Entry 9FXS (electron microscopy, 4.20 A resolution (low resolution: residue-level contacts below are approximate; hydrogen-bond / salt-bridge calls are withheld)); this record covers chains B and C of the 4 polymer chains in the assembly.

Chain B:
Name: Fimbrin-like protein FimI
Organism: Escherichia coli
UniProtKB: P39264 (FIMI_ECOLI); residues 1-160 here correspond to UniProt positions 20-179 (UniProt number = residue number + 19)
Amino-acid sequence (160 residues; row label = number of the first residue in the row):
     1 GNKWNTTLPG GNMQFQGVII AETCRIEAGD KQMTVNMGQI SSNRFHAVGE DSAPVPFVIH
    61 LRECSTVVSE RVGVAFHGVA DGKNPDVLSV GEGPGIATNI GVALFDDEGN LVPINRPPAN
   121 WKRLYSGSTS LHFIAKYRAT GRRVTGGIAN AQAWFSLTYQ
Not modelled in the structure: 1-23
Cystine bridges: Cys24-Cys64

Chain C:
Name: Chaperone protein FimC
Organism: Escherichia coli
UniProtKB: P31697 (FIMC_ECOLI); residues 1-205 here correspond to UniProt positions 37-241 (UniProt number = residue number + 36)
Amino-acid sequence (212 residues; row label = number of the first residue in the row; numbering starts at 0):
     0 MGVALGATRV IYPAGQKQEQ LAVTNNDENS TYLIQSWVEN ADGVKDGRFI VTPPLFAMKG
    60 KKENTLRILD ATNNQLPQDR ESLFWMNVKA IPSMDKSKLT ENTLQLAIIS RIKLYYRPAK
   120 LALPPDQAAE KLRFRRSANS LTLINPTPYY LTVTELNAGT RVLENALVPP MGESTVKLPS
   180 DAGSNITYRT INDYGALTPK MTGVMEHHHH HH
Not modelled in the structure: 0, 95-100, 206-211
Construct notes: initiating methionine (0); expression tag (206-211)

How chain B and chain C interact:
Pairs across the interface (4; chain B residue first):
  Pro94(B) - Pro198(C)
  Gly146(B) - Ala195(C)
  Gly147(B) - Tyr193(C)
  Ile148(B) - Tyr193(C)
Interface residues without a listed pair, chain B (5 interface residues in all): Gly95
Interface residues without a listed pair, chain C (4 interface residues in all): Asn191

Summary:
The interface between chain B and chain C involves 5 residues on one side and 4 on the other.
Chain B is Fimbrin-like protein FimI and chain C is Chaperone protein FimC, both from Escherichia coli; the
structure, Cryo-EM structure of the type 1 pilus complex including pilus rod and FimI-bound assembly platform
after ..., was determined by electron microscopy together with 9FW9, 9FWB, 9FX0, 9FX8, 9FXB and 9FY9 from the
same study.
